4PSO - chains D and E of the 6 polymer chains in the assembly; structure by X-ray diffraction, 2.90 A resolution.

# Chain D
Protein: ssDNA binding protein
Source organism: Aeropyrum pernix
UniProt: Q9YAS7 (Q9YAS7_AERPE); residue numbers follow UniProt; this construct covers 2-234
Amino-acid sequence (237 residues; row label = number of the first residue in the row; numbers below 1 keep their minus sign (Gly-2 is residue -2)):
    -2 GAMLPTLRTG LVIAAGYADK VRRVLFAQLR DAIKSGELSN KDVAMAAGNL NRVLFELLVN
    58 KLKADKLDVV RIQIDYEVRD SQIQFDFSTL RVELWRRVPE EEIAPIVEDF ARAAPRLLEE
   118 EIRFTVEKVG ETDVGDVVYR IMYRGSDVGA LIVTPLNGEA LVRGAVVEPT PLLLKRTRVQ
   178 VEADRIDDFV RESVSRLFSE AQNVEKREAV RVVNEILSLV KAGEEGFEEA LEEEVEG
Not modelled in the structure: -2, 218-234
Construct notes: expression tag (-2 to -1, 1)
Reported in the primary citation:
  - binding site for polydeoxyribonucleotide: Lys17, Arg20, Phe23, Lys63, Leu64, Asn211
  - binding site for polydeoxyribonucleotide (chain E): Lys17, Arg20, Leu64
  - specificity-determining residues: Arg20 (proposed by the authors, not directly observed)

# Chain E
Molecule: polydeoxyribonucleotide
Sequence (10 nucleotides; numbered -3 to 6; the number before each row is that of its first residue; numbers below 1 keep their minus sign (DT-3 is residue -3)):
    -3 TTTTTTTTTT
Not modelled in the structure: 4-6

# Interface between chain D and chain E
Pairs across the interface (11; chain D residue first):
  Arg5(D) with DT-1(E), hydrogen bond to the base; DT0(E), base contact
  Lys17(D) with DT1(E), hydrogen bond to the base
  Val21(D) with DT0(E), base contact; DT1(E), base contact
  Ala24(D) with DT1(E), sugar contact
  Gln25(D) with DT0(E), hydrogen bond to the base
  Arg27(D) with DT3(E), hydrogen bond to the phosphate
  Lys31(D) with DT3(E), base contact
  Arg204(D) with DT-3(E), hydrogen bond to the base; DT-2(E), base contact
Also at the interface, not in a pair above, chain D (11 interface residues in all): Thr6, Arg20, Arg68

# In short
Chain D and chain E form an interface of 11 and 6 residues respectively, with 5 hydrogen bonds. Polar contacts
include Arg5(D)-DT-1(E), Lys17(D)-DT1(E) and Gln25(D)-DT0(E). From the paper: a binding site for
polydeoxyribonucleotide at Lys17(D), Arg20(D) and Phe23(D) among others; a binding site for
polydeoxyribonucleotide (chain E) at Lys17(D), Arg20(D) and Leu64(D).
Chain D is ssDNA binding protein (Aeropyrum pernix) and chain E is polydeoxyribonucleotide; the structure,
Crystal structure of apeThermo-DBP-RP2 bound to ssDNA dT10, was determined by X-ray diffraction (same
publication as 4PSL, 4PSM and 4PSN).
